4ONO - chain A; structure by X-ray diffraction, 2.71 A resolution.

Chain A:
Protein: Beta-2-microglobulin/T-cell surface glycoprotein CD1c/T-cell surface glycoprotein CD1b chimeric protein
From: Homo sapiens
Reference sequence: chimeric construct of P61769, P29017, P29016: residues 1-99 from P61769 (B2MG_HUMAN) positions 21-119 (UniProt number = residue number + 20); residues 121-298 from P29017 positions 24-201 (UniProt number = residue number - 97); residues 299-395 from P29016 positions 201-297 (UniProt number = residue number - 98)
Sequence (395 residues; numbered 0 to 395; 1 number in that range is skipped by the numbering (no residue carries it; nothing is unmodelled there); the number before each row is that of its first residue; numbering starts at 0):
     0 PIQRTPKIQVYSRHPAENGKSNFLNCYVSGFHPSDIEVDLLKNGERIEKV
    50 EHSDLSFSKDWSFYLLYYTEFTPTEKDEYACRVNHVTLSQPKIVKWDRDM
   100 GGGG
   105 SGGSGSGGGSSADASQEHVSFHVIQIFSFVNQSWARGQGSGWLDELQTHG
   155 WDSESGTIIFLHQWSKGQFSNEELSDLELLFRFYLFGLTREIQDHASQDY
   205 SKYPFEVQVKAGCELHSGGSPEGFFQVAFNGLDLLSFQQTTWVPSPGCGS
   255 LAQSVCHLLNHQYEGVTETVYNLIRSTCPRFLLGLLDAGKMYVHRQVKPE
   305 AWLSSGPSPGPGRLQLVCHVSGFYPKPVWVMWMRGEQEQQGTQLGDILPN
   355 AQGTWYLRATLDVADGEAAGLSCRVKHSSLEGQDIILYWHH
Not modelled in the structure: 105-120, 202-206
Disulfide bonds: Cys-25/Cys-80, Cys-217/Cys-282, Cys-322/Cys-377
Covalent attachments: N-acetylglucosamine (NAG) linked to Asn-135
Differences from the reference sequence: expression tag (0, 394-395); linker (100-103, 105-120); engineered mutation Gln-167 (Asn70 in P29017), Gln-172 (Asn75 in P29017), Gly-223 (Lys126 in P29017), Gln-243 (Asn146 in P29017), Gln-356 (Asn258 in P29016), Gly-357 (Trp259 in P29016)
Residues lining bound ligands:
  - malonate ion (MLI), molecule 1: Thr-4, Pro-5, Lys-6
  - malonate ion (MLI), molecule 2: Pro-14, Ala-15, Arg-97, Asp-98, Trp-306, Leu-307, Ser-308
  - malonate ion (MLI), molecule 3: Ser-312, Gly-314, Pro-315, Gly-316, Arg-317, Leu-318
  - PMK ((4R,8S,16S,20R)-4,8,12,16,20-pentamethylheptacosyl dihydrogen phosphate): Phe-125, Val-127, Gln-129, Phe-131, Gly-141, Gln-142, Gly-143, Ser-144, Gly-145, His-153, Gly-154, Trp-155, Ile-162, Phe-164, Leu-181, Phe-185, Tyr-188, Leu-189, Gly-191, Leu-192, Ala-215, Gly-216, Phe-229, Val-270, Val-274, Leu-277, Thr-281, Cys-282, Phe-285
UniProt features mapped onto this chain:
  - modified residue: Gln-2 (Pyrrolidone carboxylic acid)
  - glycosylation: Ile-1 (N-linked (Glc) (glycation) isoleucine), Lys-19 (N-linked (Glc) (glycation) lysine), Lys-41 (N-linked (Glc) (glycation) lysine), Lys-48 (N-linked (Glc) (glycation) lysine), Lys-58 (N-linked (Glc) (glycation) lysine), Lys-91 (N-linked (Glc) (glycation) lysine), Lys-94 (N-linked (Glc) (glycation) lysine), Asn-135 (N-linked (GlcNAc...) asparagine)

In short:
Ligands of chain A: compound PMK and 3 copies of malonate ion. Covalently linked N-acetylglucosamine: at
Asn-135.
Chain A is Beta-2-microglobulin/T-cell surface glycoprotein CD1c/T-cell surface glycoprotein CD1b chimeric
protein (Homo sapiens); the structure, CD1c in complex with PM (phosphomycoketide), was determined by X-ray
diffraction (same publication as 4ONH).
